4RXA - chain A; structure by X-ray diffraction, 2.20 A resolution.

Chain A:
Protein: Farnesyl pyrophosphate synthase
Source organism: Homo sapiens
Notes: EC 2.5.1.10, 2.5.1.1
UniProt: P14324 (FPPS_HUMAN); residues 6-353 here correspond to UniProt positions 72-419 (UniProt number = residue number + 66)
Chain sequence (348 residues; row label = number of the first residue in the row):
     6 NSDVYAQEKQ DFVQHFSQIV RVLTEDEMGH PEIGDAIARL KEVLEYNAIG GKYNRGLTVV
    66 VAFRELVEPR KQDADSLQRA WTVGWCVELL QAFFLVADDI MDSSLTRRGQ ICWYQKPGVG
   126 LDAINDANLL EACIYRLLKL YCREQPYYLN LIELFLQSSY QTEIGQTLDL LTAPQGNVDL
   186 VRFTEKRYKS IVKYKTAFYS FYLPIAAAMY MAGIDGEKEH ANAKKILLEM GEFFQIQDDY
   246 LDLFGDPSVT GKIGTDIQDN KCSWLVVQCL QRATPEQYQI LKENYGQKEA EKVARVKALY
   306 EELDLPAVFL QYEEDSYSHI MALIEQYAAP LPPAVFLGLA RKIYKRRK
Unresolved in the structure: 6-11, 73, 181, 286, 293-297, 300, 351-353
Ligand contacts: bph-1358 (3F2; N,N'-bis[3-(4,5-dihydro-1H-imidazol-2-yl)phenyl]biphenyl-4,4'-dicarboxamide): Lys14, Lys57, Asn59, Arg60, Leu62, Thr63, Val66, Glu70, Phe239, Asp243, Ala339, Val340, Gly343, Leu344, Lys347
Curated features (UniProtKB/Swiss-Prot):
  - binding site (isopentenyl diphosphate): Lys57, Arg60, Gln96, Arg113
  - binding site (Mg(2+)): Asp103, Asp107
  - binding site (dimethylallyl diphosphate): Arg112, Lys200, Thr201, Gln240, Lys257, Lys266
  - site (Important for determining product chain length): Phe98, Phe99
  - modified residue: Lys57 (N6-(2-hydroxyisobutyryl)lysine), Lys287 (N6-acetyllysine)

In short:
Ligands of chain A: bph-1358. Curated annotation (UniProt) lists 4 isopentenyl diphosphate-binding residues,
Mg2+-binding residues Asp103 and Asp107 and 6 dimethylallyl diphosphate-binding residues.
Chain A is Farnesyl pyrophosphate synthase (Homo sapiens); the structure, Crystal structure of human farnesyl
diphosphate synthase in complex with BPH-1358, was determined by X-ray diffraction together with 4RXC, 4RXD,
4RXE and 4RYP from the same study.
